Entry 5YTB (X-ray diffraction, 2.30 A resolution); this record covers chains A and C of the 3 polymer chains in the assembly.

Chain A:
Molecule: GTP-binding nuclear protein Ran
Source organism: Homo sapiens
Reference sequence: P62826 (RAN_HUMAN); residue numbers follow UniProt; this construct covers 1-216
Amino-acid sequence (216 residues; numbered 1 to 216; the number before each row is that of its first residue):
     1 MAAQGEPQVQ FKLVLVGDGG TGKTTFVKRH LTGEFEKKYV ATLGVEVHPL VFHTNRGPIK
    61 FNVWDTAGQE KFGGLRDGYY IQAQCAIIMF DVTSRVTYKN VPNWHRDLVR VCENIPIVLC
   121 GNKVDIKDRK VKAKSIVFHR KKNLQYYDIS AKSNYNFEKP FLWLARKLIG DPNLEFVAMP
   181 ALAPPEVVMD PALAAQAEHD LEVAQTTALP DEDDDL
Disordered / not traced: 1-7
Differences from the reference sequence: engineered mutation Ala197 (Tyr in P62826)
Bound ions: Mg2+: Thr24, Thr42 (together with GTP)
Ligand contacts: GTP (guanosine-5'-triphosphate): Gly17, Asp18, Gly19, Gly20, Thr21, Gly22, Lys23, Thr24, Thr25, Phe35, Glu36, Lys37, Lys38, Tyr39, Val40, Ala41, Thr42, Thr66, Ala67, Gly68, Gln69, Asn122, Lys123, Asp125, Ile126, Ser150, Ala151, Lys152
UniProt features mapped onto this chain:
  - region: Lys37 to Val45 (Switch-I), Gly68 to Gln84 (Switch-II), Asp211 to Leu216 (Interaction with RANBP1)
  - binding site (GTP): Asp18 to Thr25, Glu36 to Thr42, Gly68, Asn122 to Asp125, Ser150 to Lys152
  - site: Gln69 (Essential for GTP hydrolysis)
  - modified residue: Ala2 (N-acetylalanine), Thr24 (Phosphothreonine), Lys37 (N6-acetyllysine), Lys60 (N6-acetyllysine), Lys71 (N6-acetyllysine), Lys99 (N6-acetyllysine), Lys134 (N6-acetyllysine), Lys159 (N6-acetyllysine)
  - cross-link (Glycyl lysine isopeptide (Lys-Gly)): Lys71 (interchain with G-Cter in SUMO2), Lys152 (interchain with G-Cter in SUMO2)

Chain C:
Molecule: Exportin-1
Source organism: Saccharomyces cerevisiae
Reference sequence: P30822 (XPO1_YEAST); residue numbers follow UniProt; this construct covers 1-376, 414-1052
Amino-acid sequence (1017 residues; row label = number of the first residue in the row; note: 37 numbers in that range are skipped by the numbering (no residue carries them; nothing is unmodelled there); numbers below 1 keep their minus sign (Gly-1 is residue -1)):
    -1 GAMEGILDFS NDLDIALLDQ VVSTFYQGSG VQQKQAQEIL TKFQDNPDAW QKADQILQFS
    59 TNPQSKFIAL SILDKLITRK WKLLPNDHRI GIRNFVVGMI ISMCQDDEVF KTQKNLINKS
   119 DLTLVQILKQ EWPQNWPEFI PELIGSSSSS VNVCENNMIV LKLLSEEVFD FSAEQMTQAK
   179 ALHLKNSMSK EFEQIFKLCF QVLEQGSSSS LIVATLESLL RYLHWIPYRY IYETNILELL
   239 STKFMTSPDT RAITLKCLTE VSNLKIPQDN DLIKRQTVLF FQNTLQQIAT SVMPVTADLK
   299 ATYANANGND QSFLQDLAMF LTTYLARNRA LLESDESLRE LLLNAHQYLI QLSKIEEREL
   359 FKTTLDYWHN LVADLFYE
   414 PLKKHIYEEI CSQLRLVIIE NMVRPEEVLV VENDEGEIVR EFVKESDTIQ LYKSEREVLV
   474 YLTHLNVIDT EEIMISKLAR QIDGSEWSWH NINTLSWAIG SISGTMSEDT EKRFVVTVIK
   534 DLLGLCEQKR GKDNKAVVAS DIMYVVGQYP RFLKAHWNFL RTVILKLFEF MHETHEGVQD
   594 MACDTFIKIV QKCKYHFVIQ QPRESEPFIQ TIIRDIQKTT ADLQPQQVHT FYKACGIIIS
   654 EERSVAERNR LLSDLMQLPN MAWDTIVEQS TANPTLLLDS ETVKIIANII KTNVAVCTSM
   714 GADFYPQLGH IYYNMLQLYR AVSSMISAQV AAEGLIATKT PKVRGLRTIK KEILKLVETY
   774 ISKARNLDDV VKVLVEPLLN AVLEDYMNNV PDARDAEVLN CMTTVVEKVG HMIPQGVILI
   834 LQSVFECTLD MINKDFTEYP EHRVEFYKLL KVINEKSFAA FLELPPAAFK LFVDAICWAF
   894 KHNNRDVEVN GLQIALDLVK NIERMGNVPF ANEFHKNYFF IFVSETFFVL TDSDHKSGFS
   954 KQALLLMKLI SLVYDNKISV PLYQEAEVPQ GTSNQVYLSQ YLANMLSNAF PHLTSEQIAS
  1014 FLSALTKQCK DLVVFKGTLR DFLVQIKEVG GDPTDYLFA
Differences from the reference sequence: expression tag (-1 to 0); engineered mutation Gly537 (Asp in P30822), Cys539 (Thr in P30822), Glu540 (Val in P30822), Gln541 (Lys in P30822)

Interface between chain A and chain C:
Contacting residue pairs (66; chain A residue first):
  Gly44(A) with Gln35(C)
  Val45(A) with Gln35(C)
  Val47(A) with Gln31(C)
  Trp64(A) with Phe23(C), hydrophobic; Gln31(C)
  Glu70(A) with Lys1040(C), salt bridge
  Lys71(A) with Asp947(C), salt bridge
  Gly74(A) with Thr39(C); Gln42(C), hydrogen bond (backbone-side chain)
  Leu75(A) with Phe23(C), hydrophobic; Leu38(C); Gln42(C)
  Arg76(A) with Gln42(C), hydrogen bond; Ser69(C); Lys73(C)
  Asp77(A) with Phe65(C); Ser69(C); Lys117(C), salt bridge
  Gly78(A) with Tyr24(C), hydrogen bond (backbone-side chain); Phe65(C)
  Tyr79(A) with Phe23(C), hydrophobic; Gln35(C), hydrogen bond
  Ile81(A) with Tyr24(C); Gln62(C); Phe65(C), hydrophobic
  Gln82(A) with Gln25(C)
  Val96(A) with Ser950(C)
  Asn103(A) with Phe169(C); Glu172(C), hydrogen bond
  Arg106(A) with Phe169(C); Gln173(C), hydrogen bond
  Arg110(A) with Leu120(C); Leu161(C); Glu164(C), salt bridge; Glu165(C), salt bridge
  Val111(A) with Phe65(C), hydrophobic; Asn113(C)
  Glu113(A) with Asn116(C), hydrogen bond
  Ala133(A) with Gln463(C)
  Lys134(A) with Asp364(C), salt bridge; Gln463(C)
  His139(A) with Glu357(C), salt bridge
  Arg140(A) with Met317(C); Lys360(C); Thr361(C), hydrogen bond; Asp364(C), salt bridge
  Lys141(A) with Lys254(C), hydrogen bond (backbone-side chain); Glu258(C), salt bridge; Met317(C)
  Asn143(A) with Lys254(C), hydrogen bond; Ser310(C); Gln313(C), hydrogen bond; Asp314(C), hydrogen bond
  Gln145(A) with Glu355(C), hydrogen bond
  Tyr146(A) with Glu357(C)
  Asp148(A) with Asp460(C)
  Tyr155(A) with Val456(C), hydrophobic; Glu458(C); Asp460(C), hydrogen bond; Thr461(C)
  Lys167(A) with Gln309(C)
  Pro172(A) with Ala302(C); Asn303(C)
  Thr206(A) with Ile749(C)
  Ala208(A) with Lys752(C)
  Glu212(A) with Arg757(C)
Other interface residues (no listed pair), chain A (45 interface residues in all): Lys12, Leu43, Lys99, Asn100, Pro102, Arg129, Lys130, Ser153, Asn156, Asp213
Other interface residues (no listed pair), chain C (53 interface residues in all): Asn261, Ala304, Ser459, Ser467, Arg898, Lys949

Overview:
45 residues of chain A face 53 of chain C across their interface, with 14 hydrogen bonds and 9 salt bridges.
Polar contacts include Glu70(A)-Lys1040(C), Lys71(A)-Asp947(C) and Asp77(A)-Lys117(C). Bound to chain A: GTP.
UniProt lists 23 GTP-binding residues on chain A.
Chain A is GTP-binding nuclear protein Ran (Homo sapiens) and chain C is Exportin-1 (Saccharomyces
cerevisiae); the structure, RanY197A in complex with RanBP1-CRM1, was determined by X-ray diffraction.
